Entry 2IO3 (X-ray diffraction, 3.20 A resolution); this record covers chains A and C of the 3 polymer chains in the assembly.

Chain A:
Name: Sentrin-specific protease 2
From: Homo sapiens
Notes: EC 3.4.22.-; fragment: catalytic domain
Reference sequence: Q9HC62 (SENP2_HUMAN); residue numbers follow UniProt; this construct covers 364-589
Sequence (232 residues; row label = number of the first residue in the row):
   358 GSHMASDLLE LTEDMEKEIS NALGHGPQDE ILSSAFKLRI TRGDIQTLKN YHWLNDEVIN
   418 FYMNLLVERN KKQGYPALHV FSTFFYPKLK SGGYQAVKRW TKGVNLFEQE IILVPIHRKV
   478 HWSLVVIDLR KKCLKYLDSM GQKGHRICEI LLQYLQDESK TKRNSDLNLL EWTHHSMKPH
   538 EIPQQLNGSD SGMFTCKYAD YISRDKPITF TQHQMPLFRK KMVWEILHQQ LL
Not modelled in the structure: 358-365
Construct notes: cloning artifact (358-363); engineered mutation S548 (Cys in Q9HC62)
Curated features (UniProtKB/Swiss-Prot):
  - active site: H478, D495

Chain C:
Name: Ran GTPase-activating protein 1
From: Homo sapiens
Notes: fragment: c-terminal domain
Reference sequence: P46060 (RGP1_HUMAN); residue numbers follow UniProt; this construct covers 418-587
Sequence (172 residues; numbered 416 to 587; the number before each row is that of its first residue):
   416 SLNTGEPAPV LSSPPPADVS TFLAFPSPEK LLRLGPKSSV LIAQQTDTSD PEKVVSAFLK
   476 VSSVFKDEAT VRMAVQDAVD ALMQKAFNSS SFNSNTFLTR LLVHMGLLKS EDKVKAIANL
   536 YGPLMALNHM VQQDYFPKAL APLLLAFVTK PNSALESSSF ARHSLLQTLY KV
Not modelled in the structure: 416-431
Construct notes: cloning artifact (416-417); engineered mutation S573 (Cys in P46060)
Curated features (UniProtKB/Swiss-Prot):
  - motif: L523 to E526 (SUMO conjugation)
  - site (Hydrophobic interaction with UBE2I): F562, K565
  - modified residue: S428 (Phosphoserine), S435 (Phosphoserine), T436 (Phosphothreonine), S442 (Phosphoserine), K524 (N6-acetyllysine)
  - cross-link (Glycyl lysine isopeptide (Lys-Gly)): K452 (interchain with G-Cter in SUMO2), K524 (interchain with G-Cter in SUMO1), K586 (interchain with G-Cter in SUMO2)

How chain A and chain C interact:
Pairs across the interface (22; chain A residue first):
  H409(A) with V529(C)
  W410(A) with K524(C); E526(C); D527(C)
  V477(A) with K524(C), hydrogen bond (backbone-side chain); S525(C)
  M497(A) with T511(C); T514(C); R515(C); V518(C), hydrophobic; K524(C)
  G498(A) with T511(C); R515(C)
  Q499(A) with R515(C), hydrogen bond
  K500(A) with E467(C), salt bridge
  P536(A) with N508(C); T511(C)
  H537(A) with N508(C)
  Q541(A) with T511(C), hydrogen bond
  N544(A) with L523(C)
  G545(A) with K524(C), hydrogen bond (backbone-side chain)
  S548(A) with K524(C)
Other interface residues (no listed pair), chain A (17 interface residues in all): Y408, H478, D495, Q542
Other interface residues (no listed pair), chain C (13 interface residues in all): H519

Overview:
Chain A and chain C form an interface of 17 and 13 residues respectively, with 4 hydrogen bonds and 1 salt
bridge. Polar contacts include K500(A)-E467(C), V477(A)-K524(C) and Q499(A)-R515(C). Curated annotation
(UniProt) lists active-site residues H478(A) and D495(A) on chain A.
Chain A is Sentrin-specific protease 2 and chain C is Ran GTPase-activating protein 1, both from Homo sapiens;
the structure, Crystal structure of human Senp2 in complex with RanGAP1-SUMO-2, was determined by X-ray
diffraction, deposited together with 2IO2, 2IO0 and 2IO1.
